Entry 7WY8 (electron microscopy, 2.83 A resolution); this record covers chains A and B of the 5 polymer chains in the assembly.

Chain A:
Protein: engineered mini G alpha s subunit
Organism: Homo sapiens
Sequence (361 residues; each row starts with the number of its first residue; note: 26 numbers in that range are skipped by the numbering (no residue carries them; nothing is unmodelled there)):
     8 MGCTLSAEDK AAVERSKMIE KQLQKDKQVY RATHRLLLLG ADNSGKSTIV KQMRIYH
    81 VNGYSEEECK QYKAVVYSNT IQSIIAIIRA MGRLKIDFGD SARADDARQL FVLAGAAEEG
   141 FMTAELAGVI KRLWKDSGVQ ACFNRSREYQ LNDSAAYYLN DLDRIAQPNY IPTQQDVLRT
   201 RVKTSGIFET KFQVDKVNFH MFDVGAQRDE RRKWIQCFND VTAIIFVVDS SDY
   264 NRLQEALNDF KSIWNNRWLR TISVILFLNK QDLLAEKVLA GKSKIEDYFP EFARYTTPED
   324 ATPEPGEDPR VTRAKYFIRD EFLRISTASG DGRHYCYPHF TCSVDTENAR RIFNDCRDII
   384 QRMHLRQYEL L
Disordered / not traced: 8-11, 81-203, 393-394

Chain B:
Protein: Guanine nucleotide-binding protein G(I)/G(S)/G(T) subunit beta-1
Organism: Homo sapiens
Reference sequence: P62873 (GBB1_HUMAN); residue numbers follow UniProt; this construct covers 2-340
Sequence (345 residues; each row starts with the number of its first residue; numbers below 1 keep their minus sign (Met-4 is residue -4)):
    -4 MGSLLQSELD QLRQEAEQLK NQIRDARKAC ADATLSQITN NIDPVGRIQM RTRRTLRGHL
    56 AKIYAMHWGT DSRLLVSASQ DGKLIIWDSY TTNKVHAIPL RSSWVMTCAY APSGNYVACG
   116 GLDNICSIYN LKTREGNVRV SRELAGHTGY LSCCRFLDDN QIVTSSGDTT CALWDIETGQ
   176 QTTTFTGHTG DVMSLSLAPD TRLFVSGACD ASAKLWDVRE GMCRQTFTGH ESDINAICFF
   236 PNGNAFATGS DDATCRLFDL RADQELMTYS HDNIICGITS VSFSKSGRLL LAGYDDFNCN
   296 VWDALKADRA GVLAGHDNRV SCLGVTDDGM AVATGSWDSF LKIWN
Disordered / not traced: -4 to 2
Differences from the reference sequence: initiating methionine (-4); expression tag (-3 to 1)
Curated features (UniProtKB/Swiss-Prot):
  - modified residue: Ser2 (N-acetylserine), His266 (Phosphohistidine)
  - natural variant: Leu30 (L30F: In MRD42; uncertain significance), Arg52 (R52G: In MRD42), Gly64 (G64V: In MRD42), Asp76 (D76E: In MRD42; D76G: In MRD42), Gly77 (G77S: In MRD42), Lys78 (K78R: In MRD42), Ile80 (I80N: In MRD42; I80T: In MRD42), His91 (H91R: In MRD42; uncertain significance), Ala92 (A92T: In MRD42), Pro94 (P94S: In MRD42), Leu95 (L95P: In MRD42), Arg96 (R96L: In MRD42), 5 further natural variant entries in UniProt

How chain A and chain B interact:
Residue-residue contacts - 38 pairs, chain A then chain B:
  Arg22(A) with Val90(B); Gly131(B)
  Ser23(A) with Lys89(B)
  Ile26(A) with Lys89(B)
  Glu27(A) with Lys89(B), salt bridge
  Leu30(A) with Lys89(B)
  Asp33(A) with Lys78(B), salt bridge
  Lys34(A) with Leu55(B)
  Tyr37(A) with Ala56(B); Asp76(B)
  Thr204(A) with Asn119(B)
  Ser205(A) with Asp118(B)
  Gly206(A) with Asp118(B), hydrogen bond (backbone-side chain)
  Ile207(A) with Leu117(B), hydrophobic
  Phe222(A) with Trp99(B), hydrophobic
  Ala226(A) with Asn119(B); Thr143(B)
  Gln227(A) with Leu117(B); Asn119(B); Tyr145(B)
  Arg228(A) with Gly162(B); Thr164(B); Asp186(B), salt bridge
  Arg232(A) with Asp228(B), salt bridge
  Lys233(A) with Tyr145(B); Asp228(B), salt bridge; Asn230(B)
  Trp234(A) with Leu117(B), hydrophobic; Tyr145(B)
  Cys237(A) with Lys57(B); Gln75(B); Trp99(B); Met101(B), hydrophobic
  Phe238(A) with Trp99(B), hydrophobic
  Asn239(A) with Lys57(B), hydrogen bond; Trp332(B)
  Asp240(A) with Lys57(B), salt bridge
  Trp281(A) with Arg314(B)
Other interface residues (no listed pair), chain A (28 interface residues in all): Ala19, Glu230, Gln236, Arg280
Other interface residues (no listed pair), chain B (36 interface residues in all): Gly53, Asn88, His91, Ala92, Gly144, Asp163, Thr184, Gly185, Met188, Cys204, Asp246, Cys271, Asp290

Summary:
28 residues of chain A face 36 of chain B across their interface, with 2 hydrogen bonds and 6 salt bridges.
Polar pairs include Glu27(A)-Lys89(B), Asp33(A)-Lys78(B) and Arg228(A)-Asp186(B).
Chain A is engineered mini G alpha s subunit and chain B is Guanine nucleotide-binding protein G(I)/G(S)/G(T)
subunit beta-1, both from Homo sapiens; the structure, ADGRL3/Gs complex, was determined by electron
microscopy (same publication as 7X10, 7WY5 and 7WYB).
